8ENH - chains A and B of the 5 polymer chains in the assembly; structure by X-ray diffraction, 2.50 A resolution.

== Chain A ==
Protein: MHC class I antigen
From: Homo sapiens
Reference sequence: F4NBT2 (F4NBT2_HUMAN); residues 1-276 here correspond to UniProt positions 25-300 (UniProt number = residue number + 24)
Chain sequence (276 residues; row label = number of the first residue in the row):
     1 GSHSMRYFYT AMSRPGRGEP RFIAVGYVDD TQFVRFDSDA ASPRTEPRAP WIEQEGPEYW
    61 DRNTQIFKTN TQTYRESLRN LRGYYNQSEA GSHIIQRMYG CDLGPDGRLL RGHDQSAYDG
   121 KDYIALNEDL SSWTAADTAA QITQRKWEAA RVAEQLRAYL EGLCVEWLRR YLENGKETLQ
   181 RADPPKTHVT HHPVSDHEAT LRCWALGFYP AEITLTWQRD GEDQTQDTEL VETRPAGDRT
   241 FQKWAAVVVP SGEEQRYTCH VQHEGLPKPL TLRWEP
Unresolved in the structure: 1
Disulfide bonds: Cys101-Cys164

== Chain B ==
Protein: Beta-2-microglobulin
From: Homo sapiens
Reference sequence: P61769 (B2MG_HUMAN); residues 1-99 here correspond to UniProt positions 21-119 (UniProt number = residue number + 20)
Chain sequence (100 residues; numbered 0 to 99; the number before each row is that of its first residue; numbering starts at 0):
     0 MIQRTPKIQV YSRHPAENGK SNFLNCYVSG FHPSDIEVDL LKNGERIEKV EHSDLSFSKD
    60 WSFYLLYYTE FTPTEKDEYA CRVNHVTLSQ PKIVKWDRDM
Unresolved in the structure: 0
Sequence notes: initiating methionine (0)
Swiss-Prot annotation at these positions:
  - modified residue: Gln2 (Pyrrolidone carboxylic acid)
  - glycosylation: Ile1 (N-linked (Glc) (glycation) isoleucine), Lys19 (N-linked (Glc) (glycation) lysine), Lys41 (N-linked (Glc) (glycation) lysine), Lys48 (N-linked (Glc) (glycation) lysine), Lys58 (N-linked (Glc) (glycation) lysine), Lys91 (N-linked (Glc) (glycation) lysine), Lys94 (N-linked (Glc) (glycation) lysine)
Disulfide bonds: Cys25-Cys80

== Chain A / chain B interface ==
Pairs across the interface - 58 pairs, chain A then chain B:
  Phe8(A) with Phe56(B), hydrophobic
  Tyr9(A) with Phe56(B)
  Thr10(A) with Phe56(B); Phe62(B)
  Met12(A) with Ser33(B), hydrogen bond; Asp34(B); Leu54(B), hydrophobic
  Val25(A) with Asp53(B); Leu54(B); Ser55(B)
  Tyr27(A) with Ser55(B); Tyr63(B), hydrogen bond
  Gln32(A) with Asp53(B), hydrogen bond
  Arg35(A) with Asp53(B), salt bridge
  Arg48(A) with Asp53(B), salt bridge
  Ile94(A) with Pro32(B), hydrophobic; Ser33(B)
  Gln96(A) with His31(B), hydrogen bond; Phe56(B); Trp60(B), hydrogen bond (side chain-backbone); Phe62(B)
  Arg97(A) with Phe56(B)
  Gln115(A) with Trp60(B)
  Ser116(A) with Trp60(B)
  Ala117(A) with Trp60(B), hydrophobic
  Asp119(A) with Ile1(B); His31(B)
  Gly120(A) with Arg3(B), hydrogen bond (backbone-side chain); His31(B), hydrogen bond (backbone-side chain); Asp59(B); Trp60(B)
  Asp122(A) with Trp60(B), hydrogen bond
  His192(A) with Asp98(B), salt bridge
  Arg202(A) with Asp98(B), hydrogen bond (side chain-backbone); Met99(B)
  Trp204(A) with Asp98(B); Met99(B)
  Val231(A) with Gln8(B)
  Glu232(A) with Lys6(B), salt bridge; Gln8(B), hydrogen bond (backbone-side chain); Tyr26(B), hydrogen bond; Ser28(B), hydrogen bond
  Thr233(A) with Tyr26(B)
  Arg234(A) with Gln8(B), hydrogen bond; Tyr10(B); Met99(B), hydrogen bond (side chain-backbone)
  Pro235(A) with Tyr10(B), hydrogen bond (backbone-side chain); Asn24(B); Tyr26(B)
  Ala236(A) with Arg12(B), hydrogen bond (backbone-side chain); Asn24(B), hydrogen bond (backbone-side chain)
  Gly237(A) with Arg12(B), hydrogen bond (backbone-side chain); Leu65(B)
  Asp238(A) with Arg12(B)
  Gln242(A) with Tyr10(B); Ser11(B), hydrogen bond (side chain-backbone); Arg12(B), hydrogen bond (side chain-backbone)
  Trp244(A) with Met99(B), hydrogen bond (side chain-backbone)
Also at the interface, not in a pair above, chain A (34 interface residues in all): Ile23, Met98, Lys121
Also at the interface, not in a pair above, chain B (26 interface residues in all): His13

== Summary ==
34 residues of chain A face 26 of chain B across their interface; the contacts include 21 hydrogen bonds and 4
salt bridges. Polar contacts include Arg35(A)-Asp53(B), Arg48(A)-Asp53(B) and His192(A)-Asp98(B).
Chain A is MHC class I antigen and chain B is Beta-2-microglobulin, both from Homo sapiens; the structure,
Cross-reactive 3180 TCR recognition of HLA-B*35:01-NP7 epitope from 2002 H3N2 influenza strain, was determined
by X-ray diffraction.
